Entry 4GKJ (X-ray diffraction, 3.30 A resolution); this record covers chains A and Q of the 23 polymer chains in the assembly.

== Chain A ==
Molecule: 16S rRNA
Organism: Thermus thermophilus
Sequence (1513 nucleotides; each row starts with the number of its first residue; note: 4 numbers in that range are skipped by the numbering (no residue carries them; nothing is unmodelled there)):
     5 UGGAGAGUUUGAUCCUGGCUCAGGGUGAACGCUGGCGGCGUGCCUAAGAC
    55 AUGCAAGUCGUGCGGGCCGCGGGGUUUUACUCCGUGGUCAGCGGCGGACG
   105 GGUGAGUAACGCGUGGGUGACCUACCCGGAAGAGGGGGACAACCCGGGGA
   155 AACUCGGGCUAAUCCCCCAUGUGGACCCGCCCCUUGGGGUGUGUCCAAAG
   205 GGCUUUGCCCGCUUCCGGAUGGGCCCGCGUCCCAUCAGCUAGUUGGUGGG
   255 GUAAUGGCCCACCAAGGCGACGACGGGUAGCCGGUCUGAGAGGAUGGCCG
   305 GCCACAGGGGCACUGAGACACGGGCCCCACUCCUACGGGAGGCAGCAGUU
   355 AGGAAUCUUCCGCAAUGGGCGCAAGCCUGACGGAGCGACGCCGCUUGGAG
   405 GAAGAAGCCCUUCGGGGUGUAAACUCCUGAACCCGGGACGAAACCCCCGA
   455 CGAGGGGACUGACGGUACCGGGGUAAUAGCGCCGGCCAACUCCGUGCCAG
   505 CAGCCGCGGUAAUACGGAGGGCGCGAGCGUUACCCGGAUUCACUGGGCGU
   555 AAAGGGCGUGUAGGCGGCCUGGGGCGUCCCAUGUGAAAGACCACGGCUCA
   605 ACCGUGGGGGAGCGUGGGAUACGCUCAGGCUAGACGGUGGGAGAGGGUGG
   655 UGGAAUUCCCGGAGUAGCGGUGAAAUGCGCAGAUACCGGGAGGAACGCCG
   705 AUGGCGAAGGCAGCCACCUGGUCCACCCGUGACGCUGAGGCGCGAAAGCG
   755 UGGGGAGCAAACCGGAUUAGAUACCCGGGUAGUCCACGCCCUAAACGAUG
   805 CGCGCUAGGUCUCUGGGUCUCCUGGGGGCCGAAGCUAACGCGUUAAGCGC
   855 GCCGCCUGGGGAGUACGGCCGCAAGGCUGAAACUCAAAGGAAUUGACGGG
   905 GGCCCGCACAAGCGGUGGAGCAUGUGGUUUAAUUCGAAGCAACGCGAAGA
   955 ACCUUACCAGGCCUUGACAUGCUAGGGAACCCGGGUGAAAGCCUGGGGUG
  1005 CCCCGCGAGGGGAGCCCUAGCACAGGUGCUGCAUGGCCGUCGUCAGCUCG
  1055 UGCCGUGAGGUGUUGGGUUAAGUCCCGCAACGAGCGCAACCCCCGCCGUU
  1105 AGUUGCCAGCGGUUCGGCCGGGCACUCUAACGGGACUGCCCGCGAAAGCG
  1155 GGAGGAAGGAGGGGACGACGUCUGGUCAGCAUGGCCCUUACGGCCUGGGC
  1205 GACACACGUGCUACAAUGCCCACUACAAAGCGAUGCCACCCGGCAACGGG
  1255 GAGCUAAUCGCAAAAAGGUGGGCCCAGUUCGGAUUGGGGUCUGCAACCCG
  1305 ACCCCAUGAAGCCGGAAUCGCUAGUAAUCGCGGAUCAGCCAUGCCGCGGU
  1355 GAAUACGUUCCCGGGCCUUGUACACACCGCCCGUCACGCCAUGGGAGCGG
  1405 GCUCUACCCGAAGUCGCCGGGAGCCUACGGGCAGGCGCCGAGGGUAGGGC
  1455 CCGUGACUGGGGCGAAGUCGUAACAAGGUAGCUGUACCGGAAGGUGCGGC
  1505 UGGAUCA
  1516 CUUUCU
Construct notes: insertion (1005, 1013, 1225-1226); conflict U1517 (C1508 in 48256), U1519 (C1510 in 48256)

== Chain Q ==
Protein: 30S ribosomal protein S17
Organism: Thermus thermophilus
UniProtKB: Q5SHP7 (RS17_THET8); numbering as in UniProt (aligned over 2-105)
Amino-acid sequence (104 residues; row label = number of the first residue in the row):
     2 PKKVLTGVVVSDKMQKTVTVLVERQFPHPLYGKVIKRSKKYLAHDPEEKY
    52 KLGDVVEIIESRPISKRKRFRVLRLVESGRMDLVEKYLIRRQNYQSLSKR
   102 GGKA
Construct notes: conflict Gln96 (Glu in Q5SHP7)

== How chain A and chain Q interact ==
Residue-residue contacts - 97 pairs, chain A then chain Q:
  G120(A) with Pro2(Q), hydrogen bond to the sugar; Glu61(Q), hydrogen bond to the base
  G121(A) with Pro2(Q), sugar contact; Lys3(Q), hydrogen bond to the phosphate; Glu61(Q), sugar contact
  U122(A) with Lys3(Q), salt bridge to the phosphate
  A124(A) with Arg63(Q), salt bridge to the phosphate; Pro64(Q), base contact
  U189(A) with Ser62(Q), base contact; Arg63(Q), hydrogen bond to the base; Arg72(Q), hydrogen bond to the base
  G190(A) with Arg63(Q), base contact
  C229(A) with Pro64(Q), sugar contact; Arg70(Q), hydrogen bond to the phosphate
  C230(A) with Glu61(Q), sugar contact; Arg70(Q), salt bridge to the phosphate; Phe71(Q), sugar contact
  G231(A) with Lys4(Q), sugar contact; Lys40(Q), salt bridge to the phosphate; Tyr42(Q), hydrogen bond to the phosphate
  C232(A) with Arg25(Q), salt bridge to the phosphate; Lys40(Q), salt bridge to the phosphate; Tyr42(Q), hydrogen bond to the phosphate
  G233(A) with Arg25(Q), salt bridge to the phosphate
  A241(A) with Leu98(Q), hydrogen bond to the sugar; Ser99(Q), sugar contact
  G242(A) with Ser99(Q), phosphate contact; Lys100(Q), hydrogen bond to the phosphate; Arg101(Q), salt bridge to the phosphate
  U248(A) with Met15(Q), sugar contact; Lys67(Q), salt bridge to the phosphate; Arg68(Q), phosphate contact
  G249(A) with Met15(Q), sugar contact; Gln16(Q), hydrogen bond to the sugar; Thr18(Q), hydrogen bond to the sugar; Ser66(Q), hydrogen bond to the phosphate; Lys67(Q), phosphate contact; Arg68(Q), phosphate contact; Lys69(Q), phosphate contact
  G250(A) with Gln16(Q), sugar contact; Lys17(Q), hydrogen bond to the phosphate; Ile65(Q), phosphate contact; Ser66(Q), phosphate contact; Lys69(Q), salt bridge to the phosphate
  U251(A) with Lys17(Q), salt bridge to the phosphate
  U259(A) with Arg63(Q), sugar contact; Pro64(Q), hydrogen bond to the sugar
  G260(A) with Pro64(Q), sugar contact; Ile65(Q), sugar contact; Ser66(Q), sugar contact; Lys67(Q), hydrogen bond to the sugar
  G261(A) with Ile65(Q), phosphate contact; Lys67(Q), sugar contact
  C262(A) with Lys67(Q), phosphate contact
  A268(A) with Gln16(Q), hydrogen bond to the sugar
  G270(A) with Lys14(Q), phosphate contact; Met15(Q), sugar contact
  G271(A) with Ser12(Q), hydrogen bond to the phosphate; Met15(Q), phosphate contact; Leu43(Q), phosphate contact; Arg68(Q), hydrogen bond to the sugar
  C272(A) with Lys41(Q), salt bridge to the phosphate; Leu43(Q), phosphate contact; Arg68(Q), salt bridge to the phosphate
  G273(A) with Lys41(Q), salt bridge to the phosphate; Arg92(Q), base contact; Tyr95(Q), base contact
  A274(A) with Arg91(Q), salt bridge to the phosphate; Tyr95(Q), hydrogen bond to the phosphate; Leu98(Q), hydrogen bond to the base
  C275(A) with Arg38(Q), sugar contact; Ser39(Q), hydrogen bond to the base
  C547(A) with Leu31(Q), base contact; Tyr32(Q), sugar contact
  U565(A) with Asn94(Q), hydrogen bond to the sugar
  A566(A) with Asn94(Q), hydrogen bond to the sugar
  G567(A) with Lys87(Q), phosphate contact
  G568(A) with Lys34(Q), hydrogen bond to the phosphate; Lys37(Q), salt bridge to the phosphate
  C569(A) with Lys34(Q), salt bridge to the phosphate
  G580(A) with Gln26(Q), sugar contact; Pro28(Q), phosphate contact; Val35(Q), sugar contact
  U581(A) with Pro28(Q), phosphate contact
  G618(A) with Pro2(Q), phosphate contact
  U619(A) with Pro2(Q), phosphate contact
  G627(A) with Gln26(Q), base contact
  C628(A) with Gln26(Q), sugar contact
  A742(A) with Asn94(Q), base contact
  G743(A) with Asn94(Q), hydrogen bond to the base; Ser97(Q), hydrogen bond to the base; Leu98(Q), sugar contact
  G744(A) with Gly103(Q), hydrogen bond to the sugar
  C745(A) with Gly102(Q), phosphate contact; Gly103(Q), hydrogen bond to the phosphate
  C856(A) with Lys34(Q), salt bridge to the phosphate
  C873(A) with Lys100(Q), sugar contact
Interface residues without a listed pair, chain A (50 interface residues in all): U247, C579, C630, G872
Interface residues without a listed pair, chain Q (51 interface residues in all): Thr20, His45, Arg81, Ile90

== Summary ==
Chain A and chain Q form an interface of 50 and 51 residues respectively, with 29 hydrogen bonds and 18 salt
bridges. Among the polar pairs are G120(A)-Glu61(Q), U189(A)-Arg63(Q) and U189(A)-Arg72(Q).
Chain A is 16S rRNA and chain Q is 30S ribosomal protein S17, both from Thermus thermophilus; the structure,
Structure of the Thermus thermophilus 30S ribosomal subunit complexed with a human mitochondrial anticodon
stem loop ..., was determined by X-ray diffraction, deposited together with 4GKK.
